1E5Q - chains A and B; structure by X-ray diffraction, 2.10 A resolution.

# Chain A (and B)
Protein: Saccharopine dehydrogenase [NADP(+), L-glutamate-forming]
From: Magnaporthe oryzae
Notes: EC 1.5.1.10; chain B of this document is another copy of the same molecule, construct and numbering; everything in this record applies to it too
UniProtKB: Q9P4R4 (LYS9_MAGO7); numbering as in UniProt (aligned over 1-450)
Sequence (450 residues; numbered 1 to 450; the number before each row is that of its first residue):
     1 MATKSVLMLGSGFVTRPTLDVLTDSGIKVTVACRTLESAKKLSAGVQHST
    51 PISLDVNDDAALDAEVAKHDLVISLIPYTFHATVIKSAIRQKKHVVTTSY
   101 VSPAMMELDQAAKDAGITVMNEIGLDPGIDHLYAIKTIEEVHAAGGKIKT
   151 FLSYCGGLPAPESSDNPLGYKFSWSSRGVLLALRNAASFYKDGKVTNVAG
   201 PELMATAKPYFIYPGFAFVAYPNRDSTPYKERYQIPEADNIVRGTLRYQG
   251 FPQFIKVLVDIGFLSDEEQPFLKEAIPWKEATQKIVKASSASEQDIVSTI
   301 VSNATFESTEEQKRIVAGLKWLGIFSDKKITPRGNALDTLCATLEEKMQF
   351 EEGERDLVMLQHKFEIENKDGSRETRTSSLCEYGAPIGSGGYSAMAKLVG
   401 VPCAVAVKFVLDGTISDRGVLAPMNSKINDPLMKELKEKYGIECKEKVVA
Not modelled in the structure: 1
Ligand contacts:
  - NADPH (NDP; NADPH dihydro-nicotinamide-adenine-dinucleotide phosphate): Gly10, Ser11, Gly12, Phe13, Val14, Ala32, Cys33, Arg34, Thr35, Ser38, Leu54, Asp55, Val56, Asn57, Leu75, Ile76, Pro77, Tyr78, Phe80, His81, Thr98, Ser99, Gly124, Leu125, Asp126, Pro127, Trp174, Ser175, Met395, Val399
  - N-(5-amino-5-carboxypentyl)glutamic acid (SHR): Tyr78, Thr98, Ser99, Tyr100, Asp126, Pro127, Cys155, Gly156, Gly157, Trp174, Ala182, Asn223, Arg224, Thr245, Leu246, Arg247, Met395

# Chain A / chain B interface
Residue-residue contacts (45):
  Pro161(A) - Tyr213(B)
  Pro161(A) - Gly215(B)
  Pro161(A) - Phe216(B)  hydrophobic
  Glu162(A) - Cys381(B)
  Glu162(A) - Tyr383(B)  hydrogen bond
  Ser164(A) - Tyr213(B)
  Ser164(A) - Pro214(B)
  Ser164(A) - Gly215(B)  hydrogen bond (side chain-backbone)
  Asp165(A) - Tyr213(B)
  Asp165(A) - Lys447(B)  salt bridge
  Gly169(A) - Pro214(B)
  Tyr213(A) - Pro161(B)
  Tyr213(A) - Ser164(B)
  Tyr213(A) - Asp165(B)
  Tyr213(A) - Gln249(B)
  Pro214(A) - Ser164(B)
  Pro214(A) - Gly169(B)
  Pro214(A) - Ala217(B)
  Pro214(A) - Tyr248(B)
  Pro214(A) - Gln249(B)  hydrogen bond (backbone-side chain)
  Gly215(A) - Pro161(B)
  Gly215(A) - Ser164(B)  hydrogen bond (backbone-side chain)
  Gly215(A) - Gly215(B)
  Gly215(A) - Phe216(B)
  Gly215(A) - Ala217(B)  hydrogen bond (backbone-backbone)
  Gly215(A) - Tyr248(B)
  Phe216(A) - Pro161(B)  hydrophobic
  Phe216(A) - Glu162(B)
  Phe216(A) - Gly215(B)
  Phe216(A) - Ala217(B)
  Phe216(A) - Gln249(B)  hydrogen bond (backbone-side chain)
  Ala217(A) - Pro214(B)
  Ala217(A) - Gly215(B)  hydrogen bond (backbone-backbone)
  Ala217(A) - Phe216(B)
  Ala217(A) - Ala217(B)  hydrophobic
  Tyr248(A) - Pro214(B)
  Tyr248(A) - Gly215(B)
  Gln249(A) - Tyr213(B)
  Gln249(A) - Pro214(B)  hydrogen bond (side chain-backbone)
  Gln249(A) - Phe216(B)  hydrogen bond (side chain-backbone)
  Arg355(A) - Arg355(B)
  Cys381(A) - Glu162(B)
  Tyr383(A) - Glu162(B)  hydrogen bond
  Tyr383(A) - Tyr383(B)
  Lys447(A) - Asp165(B)  salt bridge
Other interface residues (no listed pair), chain A (19 interface residues in all): Asn166, Phe211, Ile212
Other interface residues (no listed pair), chain B (18 interface residues in all): Asn166, Phe211

# Overview
19 residues of chain A and 18 residues of chain B are in contact, with 10 hydrogen bonds and 2 salt bridges.
Polar contacts include Asp165(A)-Lys447(B), Glu162(A)-Tyr383(B) and Ser164(A)-Gly215(B). Ligands of chain A:
NADPH and N-(5-amino-5-carboxypentyl)glutamic acid.
Chain A and chain B are both Saccharopine dehydrogenase [NADP(+), L-glutamate-forming] (Magnaporthe oryzae);
the structure, Ternary complex of saccharopine reductase from Magnaporthe grisea, NADPH and saccharopine, was
determined by X-ray diffraction together with 1E5L and 1FF9 from the same study.
